8I82 - chains A and D of the 3 polymer chains in the assembly; structure by X-ray diffraction, 1.95 A resolution.

[Chain A]
Protein: Viomycin kinase
From: Streptosporangium roseum
UniProtKB: D2B3F1 (D2B3F1_STRRD); residues 1-286 here = UniProt positions 1-286
Amino-acid sequence (286 residues; numbered 1 to 286; the number before each row is that of its first residue):
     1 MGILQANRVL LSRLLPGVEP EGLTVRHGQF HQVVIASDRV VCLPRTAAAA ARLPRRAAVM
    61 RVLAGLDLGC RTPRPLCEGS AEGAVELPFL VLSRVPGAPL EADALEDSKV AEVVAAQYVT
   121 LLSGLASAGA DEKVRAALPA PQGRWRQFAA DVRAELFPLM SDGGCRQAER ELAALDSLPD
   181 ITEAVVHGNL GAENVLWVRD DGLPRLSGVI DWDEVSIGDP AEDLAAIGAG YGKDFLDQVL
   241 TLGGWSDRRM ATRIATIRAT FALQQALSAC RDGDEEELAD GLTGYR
Not modelled in the structure: 1, 80-87
Sequence notes: engineered mutation N189 (Asp in D2B3F1)
Reported in the primary citation:
  - binding site for Kbe-dpp-ual-myn-dpp-ser (chain D): E193, E214, F261, Q264, Q265, E277
  - mutagenesis - D189N: abolished catalytic activity

[Chain D]
Protein: Kbe-dpp-ual-myn-dpp-ser
From: Saccharothrix mutabilis subsp. capreolus
Amino-acid sequence (6 residues; numbered 1 to 6; the number before each row is that of its first residue):
     1 XXXXXS
Modified positions: KBE (beta-lysine) at position 1, DPP (diaminopropanoic acid) at position 2, UAL ((2Z)-2-amino-3-(carbamoylamino)prop-2-enoic acid) at position 3, MYN ((2S)-amino[(4R)-2-amino-1,4,5,6-tetrahydropyrimidin-4-yl]ethanoic acid) at position 4, DPP (diaminopropanoic acid) at position 5
Covalent attachments: covalent link DPP_2-S6

[How chain A and chain D interact]
Contacting residue pairs - 23 pairs, chain A then chain D:
  G188(A) - DPP_5(D)  hydrogen bond (backbone-backbone)
  N189(A) - MYN_4(D)
  N189(A) - DPP_5(D)
  N189(A) - S6(D)  hydrogen bond (side chain-backbone)
  G191(A) - MYN_4(D)
  E193(A) - KBE_1(D)
  E193(A) - MYN_4(D)
  N194(A) - KBE_1(D)
  D211(A) - KBE_1(D)
  E214(A) - DPP_5(D)  hydrogen bond (side chain-backbone)
  E214(A) - S6(D)  hydrogen bond
  A226(A) - MYN_4(D)
  A229(A) - UAL_3(D)
  A229(A) - MYN_4(D)
  F261(A) - UAL_3(D)
  F261(A) - MYN_4(D)
  F261(A) - DPP_5(D)
  A262(A) - UAL_3(D)
  Q264(A) - DPP_5(D)  hydrogen bond (side chain-backbone)
  Q265(A) - DPP_2(D)
  Q265(A) - UAL_3(D)  hydrogen bond (side chain-backbone)
  E277(A) - DPP_2(D)
  D280(A) - UAL_3(D)
Also at the interface, not in a pair above, chain A (18 interface residues in all): L190, G230, G281

[Overview]
Chain A and chain D form an interface of 18 and 6 residues respectively; the contacts include 6 hydrogen
bonds. Polar pairs include N189(A)-S6(D), E214(A)-DPP_5(D) and E214(A)-S6(D). The paper reports a binding site
for Kbe-dpp-ual-myn-dpp-ser (chain D) at E193(A), E214(A) and F261(A) among others; D189N of chain A abolishes
catalytic activity.
Here chain A is Viomycin kinase (Streptosporangium roseum) and chain D is Kbe-dpp-ual-myn-dpp-ser
(Saccharothrix mutabilis subsp. capreolus). Entry 8I82 (Crystal structure of Cph001-D189N in complex with CMN
IIA) was determined by X-ray diffraction, deposited together with 8I84, 8I89, 8I8G and 8I8H.
